PDB entry 8ABY | electron microscopy, 3.70 A resolution | chains B and D of the 8 polymer chains in the assembly

Chain B:
Protein: DNA-directed RNA polymerase subunit alpha
Organism: Escherichia coli K-12
Notes: EC 2.7.7.6
Reference sequence: P0A7Z4 (RPOA_ECOLI); residue numbers follow UniProt; this construct covers 1-329
Chain sequence (329 residues; each row starts with the number of its first residue):
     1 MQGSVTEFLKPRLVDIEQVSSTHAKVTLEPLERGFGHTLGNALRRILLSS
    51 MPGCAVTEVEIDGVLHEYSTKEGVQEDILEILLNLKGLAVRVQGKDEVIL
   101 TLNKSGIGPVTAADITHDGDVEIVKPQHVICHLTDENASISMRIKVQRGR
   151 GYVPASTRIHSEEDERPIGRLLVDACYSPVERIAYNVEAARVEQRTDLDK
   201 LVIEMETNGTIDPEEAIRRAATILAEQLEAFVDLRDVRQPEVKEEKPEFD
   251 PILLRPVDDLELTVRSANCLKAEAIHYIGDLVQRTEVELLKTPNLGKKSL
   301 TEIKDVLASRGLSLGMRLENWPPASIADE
Not modelled in the structure: 1-3, 159-169, 233-329
Swiss-Prot annotation at these positions:
  - region: E162 to E165 (Required for interaction with Crp at class II promoters)
  - modified residue: R265 (ADP-ribosylarginine), K297 (N6-acetyllysine), K298 (N6-acetyllysine)
  - mutagenesis: R45 (R45C: In rpoA112; temperature-sensitive, blocks RNA polymerase assembly), E162 to E165 (5-fold decrease in CRP-class II promoter-dependent transcription), E165 (E165K: 5-fold decrease in CRP-class II promoter-dependent transcription), R191 (R191C: In rpoA101; temperature-sensitive)

Chain D:
Protein: DNA-directed RNA polymerase subunit beta'
Organism: Escherichia coli K-12
Notes: EC 2.7.7.6
Reference sequence: P0A8T8 (RPOC_ECO57); residue numbers follow UniProt; this construct covers 1-1406
Chain sequence (1406 residues; numbered 1 to 1406; the number before each row is that of its first residue):
     1 MKDLLKFLKAQTKTEEFDAIKIALASPDMIRSWSFGEVKKPETINYRTFK
    51 PERDGLFCARIFGPVKDYECLCGKYKRLKHRGVICEKCGVEVTQTKVRRE
   101 RMGHIELASPTAHIWFLKSLPSRIGLLLDMPLRDIERVLYFESYVVIEGG
   151 MTNLERQQILTEEQYLDALEEFGDEFDAKMGAEAIQALLKSMDLEQECEQ
   201 LREELNETNSETKRKKLTKRIKLLEAFVQSGNKPEWMILTVLPVLPPDLR
   251 PLVPLDGGRFATSDLNDLYRRVINRNNRLKRLLDLAAPDIIVRNEKRMLQ
   301 EAVDALLDNGRRGRAITGSNKRPLKSLADMIKGKQGRFRQNLLGKRVDYS
   351 GRSVITVGPYLRLHQCGLPKKMALELFKPFIYGKLELRGLATTIKAAKKM
   401 VEREEAVVWDILDEVIREHPVLLNRAPTLHRLGIQAFEPVLIEGKAIQLH
   451 PLVCAAYNADFDGDQMAVHVPLTLEAQLEARALMMSTNNILSPANGEPII
   501 VPSQDVVLGLYYMTRDCVNAKGEGMVLTGPKEAERLYRSGLASLHARVKV
   551 RITEYEKDANGELVAKTSLKDTTVGRAILWMIVPKGLPYSIVNQALGKKA
   601 ISKMLNTCYRILGLKPTVIFADQIMYTGFAYAARSGASVGIDDMVIPEKK
   651 HEIISEAEAEVAEIQEQFQSGLVTAGERYNKVIDIWAAANDRVSKAMMDN
   701 LQTETVINRDGQEEKQVSFNSIYMMADSGARGSAAQIRQLAGMRGLMAKP
   751 DGSIIETPITANFREGLNVLQYFISTHGARKGLADTALKTANSGYLTRRL
   801 VDVAQDLVVTEDDCGTHEGIMMTPVIEGGDVKEPLRDRVLGRVTAEDVLK
   851 PGTADILVPRNTLLHEQWCDLLEENSVDAVKVRSVVSCDTDFGVCAHCYG
   901 RDLARGHIINKGEAIGVIAAQSIGEPGTQLTMRTFHIGGAASRAAAESSI
   951 QVKNKGSIKLSNVKSVVNSSGKLVITSRNTELKLIDEFGRTKESYKVPYG
  1001 AVLAKGDGEQVAGGETVANWDPHTMPVITEVSGFVRFTDMIDGQTITRQT
  1051 DELTGLSSLVVLDSAERTAGGKDLRPALKIVDAQGNDVLIPGTDMPAQYF
  1101 LPGKAIVQLEDGVQISSGDTLARIPQESGGTKDITGGLPRVADLFEARRP
  1151 KEPAILAEISGIVSFGKETKGKRRLVITPVDGSDPYEEMIPKWRQLNVFE
  1201 GERVERGDVISDGPEAPHDILRLRGVHAVTRYIVNEVQDVYRLQGVKIND
  1251 KHIEVIVRQMLRKATIVNAGSSDFLEGEQVEYSRVKIANRELEANGKVGA
  1301 TYSRDLLGITKASLATESFISAASFQETTRVLTEAAVAGKRDELRGLKEN
  1351 VIVGRLIPAGTGYAYHQDRMRRRAAGEAPAAPQVTAEDASASLAELLNAG
  1401 LGGSDN
Not modelled in the structure: 1-15, 934-947, 1127-1135, 1374-1406
Bound ions: Zn2+ site 1: C72, C85, C88; Mg2+: D460, D462, D464 (shared with 1 residue of chain R); Zn2+ site 2: C814, C888, C895, C898
Swiss-Prot annotation at these positions:
  - binding site (Zn(2+)): C70, C72, C85, C88, C814, C888, C895, C898
  - binding site (Mg(2+)): D460, D462, D464
  - modified residue: K972 (N6-acetyllysine)

How chain B and chain D interact:
Pairs across the interface (26):
  R44(B) - R538(D)
  L48(B) - R538(D)
  L48(B) - S539(D)
  S49(B) - S539(D)
  E80(B) - R551(D)  salt bridge
  E80(B) - L569(D)
  L83(B) - V526(D)  hydrophobic
  L83(B) - L527(D)
  L83(B) - T528(D)
  L83(B) - R551(D)
  N84(B) - R551(D)  hydrogen bond
  K86(B) - V526(D)  hydrogen bond (side chain-backbone)
  K86(B) - T528(D)
  Y152(B) - E532(D)  hydrogen bond
  Y152(B) - R535(D)
  Y152(B) - L536(D)  hydrophobic
  Y152(B) - L541(D)  hydrophobic
  P154(B) - L541(D)  hydrophobic
  C176(B) - R535(D)  hydrogen bond
  V180(B) - R535(D)  hydrogen bond (backbone-side chain)
  E181(B) - K531(D)
  E181(B) - R535(D)
  R182(B) - E534(D)  salt bridge
  R182(B) - M581(D)  hydrogen bond
  T196(B) - E443(D)  hydrogen bond
  E206(B) - K531(D)  salt bridge
Other interface residues (no listed pair), chain B (19 interface residues in all): L79, D174, R191, Q194
Other interface residues (no listed pair), chain D (20 interface residues in all): E404, A406, W409, D413, M525

Summary:
19 residues of chain B face 20 of chain D across their interface, with 7 hydrogen bonds and 3 salt bridges.
Polar pairs include E80(B)-R551(D), R182(B)-E534(D) and E206(B)-K531(D).
Chain B is DNA-directed RNA polymerase subunit alpha and chain D is DNA-directed RNA polymerase subunit beta',
both from Escherichia coli K-12; the structure, RNA polymerase bound to purified in vitro transcribed
regulatory RNA putL - pause prone, closed clamp ..., was determined by electron microscopy, deposited together
with 8ABZ, 8AC0, 8AC1, 8AC2, 8ACP and 8AD1.
